7VBM - chains F and J of the 10 polymer chains in the assembly; structure by electron microscopy, 3.40 A resolution.

== Chain F ==
Molecule: Histone H4
Source organism: Mus musculus
Reference sequence: P62806 (H4_MOUSE); residues 0-102 here correspond to UniProt positions 1-103 (UniProt number = residue number + 1)
Chain sequence (106 residues; numbered -3 to 102; the number before each row is that of its first residue; numbers below 1 keep their minus sign (Gly-3 is residue -3)):
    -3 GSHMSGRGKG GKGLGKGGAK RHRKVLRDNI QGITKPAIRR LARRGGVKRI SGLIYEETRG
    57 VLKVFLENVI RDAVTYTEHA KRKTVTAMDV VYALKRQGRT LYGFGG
Disordered / not traced: -3 to 24, 102
Construct notes: expression tag (-3 to -1)
Swiss-Prot annotation at these positions:
  - DNA-binding region: Lys16 to Lys20
  - modified residue: Ser1 (N-acetylserine), Arg3 (Asymmetric dimethylarginine), Lys5 (N6-(2-hydroxyisobutyryl)lysine), Lys8 (N6-(2-hydroxyisobutyryl)lysine), Lys12 (N6-(2-hydroxyisobutyryl)lysine), Lys16 (N6-(2-hydroxyisobutyryl)lysine), Lys20 (N6,N6,N6-trimethyllysine), Lys31 (N6-(2-hydroxyisobutyryl)lysine), Lys44 (N6-(2-hydroxyisobutyryl)lysine), Ser47 (Phosphoserine), Tyr51 (Phosphotyrosine), Lys59 (N6-(2-hydroxyisobutyryl)lysine), Lys77 (N6-(2-hydroxyisobutyryl)lysine), Lys79 (N6-(2-hydroxyisobutyryl)lysine), Thr80 (Phosphothreonine), Tyr88 (Phosphotyrosine), Lys91 (N6-(2-hydroxyisobutyryl)lysine)
  - cross-link (Glycyl lysine isopeptide (Lys-Gly)): Lys12 (interchain with G-Cter in SUMO2), Lys20 (interchain with G-Cter in SUMO2), Lys31 (interchain with G-Cter in SUMO2), Lys59 (interchain with G-Cter in SUMO2), Lys79 (interchain with G-Cter in SUMO2), Lys91 (interchain with G-Cter in SUMO2)

== Chain J ==
Molecule: 145-nt DNA strand
Source organism: Mus musculus
Sequence (145 nucleotides; numbered -72 to 72; the number before each row is that of its first residue; numbers below 1 keep their minus sign (DA-72 is residue -72)):
   -72 ATCGATGTAT ATATCTGACA CGTGCCTGGA GACTAGGGAG TAATCCCCTT GGCGGTTAAA
   -12 ACGCGGGGGA CAGCGCGTAC GTGCGTTTAA GCGGTGCTAG AGCTGTCTAC GACCAATTGA
    48 GCGGCCTCGG CACCGGGATT CTGAT
Disordered / not traced: -72 to -62, 65-72

== Interface between chain F and chain J ==
Contacting residue pairs (7; chain F residue first):
  Thr30(F) - DA-13(J)  phosphate contact
  Thr30(F) - DA-12(J)  phosphate contact
  Pro32(F) - DA-13(J)  phosphate contact
  Pro32(F) - DA-12(J)  phosphate contact
  Arg36(F) - DA-13(J)  salt bridge to the phosphate
  Arg45(F) - DG-5(J)  phosphate contact
  Arg45(F) - DG-4(J)  sugar contact
Interface residues without a listed pair, chain F (5 interface residues in all): Lys31
Interface residues without a listed pair, chain J (5 interface residues in all): DA-14

== Summary ==
The chain F/chain J interface involves 5 residues from each chain, with 1 salt bridge. Its one salt-bridged
contact is Arg36(F)-DA-13(J). UniProt lists a DNA-binding region on chain F.
Chain F is Histone H4 and chain J is a 145-nt DNA strand, both from Mus musculus; the structure, The mouse
nucleosome structure containing H3mm18 aided by PL2-6 scFv, was determined by electron microscopy, deposited
together with 7DBH.
